PDB entry 1EU3 | X-ray diffraction, 1.68 A resolution | chain A

Chain A:
Name: Superantigen smez-2
Source organism: Streptococcus pyogenes
UniProt: Q9RQQ5 (Q9RQQ5_STRPY); residue numbers follow UniProt; this construct covers 1-209
Sequence (210 residues; each row starts with the number of its first residue):
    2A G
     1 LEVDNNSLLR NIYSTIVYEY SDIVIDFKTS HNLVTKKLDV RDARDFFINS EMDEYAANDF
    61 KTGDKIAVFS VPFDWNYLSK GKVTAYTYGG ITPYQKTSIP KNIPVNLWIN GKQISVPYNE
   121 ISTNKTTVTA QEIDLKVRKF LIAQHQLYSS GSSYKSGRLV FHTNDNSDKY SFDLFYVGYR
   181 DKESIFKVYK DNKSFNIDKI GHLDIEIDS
Differences from the reference sequence: cloning artifact (2A)
Metal / ion sites: Zn2+: His-162, His-202, Asp-204 (shared with 1 residue of chain B); K+ near Ser-171 (its only coordinating residue here)

Summary:
The Zn2+ site is built by His-162, His-202 and Asp-204.
Chain A is Superantigen smez-2 (Streptococcus pyogenes); the structure, Crystal structure of the superantigen
smez-2 (zinc bound) from streptococcus pyogenes, was determined by X-ray diffraction together with 1ET6, 1ET9
and 1EU4 from the same study.
